9VF7 - chains B and D of the 4 polymer chains in the assembly; structure by X-ray diffraction, 2.40 A resolution.

[Chain B (and D)]
Molecule: histidine kinase
From: Meiothermus ruber DSM 1279
Notes: EC 2.7.13.3; chain D of this document is another copy of the same molecule, construct and numbering; everything in this record applies to it too
UniProtKB: D3PRD8 (D3PRD8_MEIRD); residue numbers follow UniProt; this construct covers 1-142
Chain sequence (148 residues; row label = number of the first residue in the row):
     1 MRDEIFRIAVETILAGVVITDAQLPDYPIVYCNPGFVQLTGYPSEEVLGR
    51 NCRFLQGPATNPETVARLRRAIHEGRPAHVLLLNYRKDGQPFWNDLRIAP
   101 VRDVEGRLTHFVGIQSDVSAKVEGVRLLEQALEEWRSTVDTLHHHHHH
Unresolved in the structure: 1, 142-148 (chain D: 1, 140-148)
Construct notes: expression tag (143-148)
Small-molecule neighbours: FMN (flavin mononucleotide): Val-18, Thr-20, Asn-51, Cys-52, Arg-53, Leu-55, Gln-56, Val-65, Leu-68, Arg-69, Ile-72, Leu-82, Asn-84, Asn-94, Leu-96, Ile-98, Phe-111, Val-112, Gly-113, Gln-115

[Interface between chain B and chain D]
Contacting residue pairs (20):
  Lys-121(B) / Val-139(D)
  Gly-124(B) / Trp-135(D)
  Val-125(B) / Leu-132(D)  hydrophobic
  Val-125(B) / Trp-135(D)
  Val-125(B) / Val-139(D)  hydrophobic
  Leu-128(B) / Ala-131(D)
  Leu-128(B) / Leu-132(D)  hydrophobic
  Leu-128(B) / Trp-135(D)  hydrophobic
  Glu-129(B) / Leu-132(D)
  Glu-129(B) / Arg-136(D)  salt bridge
  Leu-132(B) / Val-125(D)
  Leu-132(B) / Leu-128(D)  hydrophobic
  Leu-132(B) / Glu-129(D)
  Trp-135(B) / Gly-124(D)
  Trp-135(B) / Val-125(D)
  Trp-135(B) / Leu-128(D)  hydrophobic
  Arg-136(B) / Val-125(D)
  Thr-138(B) / Lys-121(D)
  Val-139(B) / Lys-121(D)
  Asp-140(B) / His-79(D)
Also at the interface, not in a pair above, chain B (12 interface residues in all): Ala-131
Also at the interface, not in a pair above, chain D (12 interface residues in all): Val-118

[In short]
Chain B and chain D each contribute 12 residues to their interface; the contacts include 1 salt bridge. Its
one salt-bridged contact is Glu-129(B)/Arg-136(D). Bound to chain B: flavin mononucleotide.
Both chains are histidine kinase (Meiothermus ruber DSM 1279). Entry 9VF7 (Structure of Meiothermus ruber
Mrub_1259 LOV domain with N- and C-terminal alpha helices (MrLOVe)) was determined by X-ray diffraction,
deposited together with 9VF8.
